4YWV - chains A and B; structure by X-ray diffraction, 2.40 A resolution.

Chain A (and B):
Protein: Succinic semialdehyde dehydrogenase
Organism: Streptococcus pyogenes MGAS1882
Notes: EC 1.2.1.79; chain B of this document is another copy of the same molecule, construct and numbering; everything in this record applies to it too
Chain sequence (465 residues; each row starts with the number of its first residue):
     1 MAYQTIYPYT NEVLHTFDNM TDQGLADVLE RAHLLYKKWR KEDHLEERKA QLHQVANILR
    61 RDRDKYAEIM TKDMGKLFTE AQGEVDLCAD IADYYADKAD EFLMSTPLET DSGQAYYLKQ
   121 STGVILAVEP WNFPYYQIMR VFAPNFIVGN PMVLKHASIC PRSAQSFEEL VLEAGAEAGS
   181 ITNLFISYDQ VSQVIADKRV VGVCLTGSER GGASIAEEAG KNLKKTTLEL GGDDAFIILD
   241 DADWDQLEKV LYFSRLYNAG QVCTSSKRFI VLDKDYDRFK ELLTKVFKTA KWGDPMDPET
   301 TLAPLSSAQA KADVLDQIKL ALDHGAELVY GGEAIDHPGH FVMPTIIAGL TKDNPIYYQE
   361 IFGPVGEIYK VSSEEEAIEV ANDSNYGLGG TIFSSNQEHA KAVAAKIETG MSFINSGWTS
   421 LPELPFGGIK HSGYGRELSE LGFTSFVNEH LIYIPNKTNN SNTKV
Not modelled in the structure: 1, 457-465
Residues lining bound ligands:
  - 4-oxobutanoic acid (SSN), molecule 1: Tyr3, Lys155, His156, Ala157, Ser158, Ile186, Ser187, Tyr188
  - 4-oxobutanoic acid (SSN), molecule 2: Asn132, Phe133, Tyr136, Gln137, Arg140, Thr206, Glu229, Leu230, Val262, Cys263, Thr264, Leu388, Trp418, Phe426

Interface between chain A and chain B:
Residue-residue contacts - 116 pairs, chain A then chain B:
  Tyr36(A) with Glu408(B), hydrogen bond
  Arg40(A) with Ala405(B), hydrogen bond (side chain-backbone); Ile407(B)
  Leu108(A) with Glu423(B); Leu424(B), hydrophobic; Pro425(B)
  Glu109(A) with Glu423(B)
  Thr110(A) with Glu423(B), hydrogen bond
  Ser112(A) with Leu421(B)
  Ala115(A) with Leu424(B), hydrophobic
  Tyr116(A) with Lys401(B)
  Tyr117(A) with Leu441(B)
  Leu118(A) with Ala405(B), hydrophobic
  Gln120(A) with Ala405(B), hydrogen bond (side chain-backbone)
  Glu209(A) with Leu223(B)
  Ala213(A) with Gly220(B); Lys221(B); Leu223(B), hydrophobic
  Ala216(A) with Gly220(B)
  Glu217(A) with Glu217(B); Gly220(B); Lys221(B)
  Gly220(A) with Ala213(B); Ala216(B); Glu217(B)
  Lys221(A) with Ala213(B); Glu217(B)
  Leu223(A) with Glu209(B); Gly212(B); Ala213(B); Leu228(B), hydrophobic; Leu230(B), hydrophobic; His431(B); Tyr434(B)
  Lys224(A) with Tyr434(B)
  Lys225(A) with Tyr434(B)
  Leu230(A) with Leu223(B), hydrophobic
  Asn385(A) with Lys198(B), hydrogen bond
  Gln397(A) with Gln114(B), hydrogen bond; Ile454(B)
  Lys401(A) with Tyr116(B)
  Ala404(A) with His450(B)
  Ala405(A) with Arg40(B); Leu118(B), hydrophobic; Gln120(B), hydrogen bond (backbone-side chain)
  Lys406(A) with Arg40(B)
  Ile407(A) with Arg40(B); His450(B)
  Glu408(A) with Tyr36(B), hydrogen bond; Arg40(B)
  Thr409(A) with Asn448(B), hydrogen bond (backbone-side chain); His450(B), hydrogen bond (backbone-side chain)
  Gly410(A) with Asn448(B); Glu449(B); His450(B); Leu451(B), hydrogen bond (backbone-backbone)
  Met411(A) with Leu451(B)
  Ser412(A) with His450(B), hydrogen bond; Leu451(B), hydrogen bond (backbone-backbone); Ile452(B); Tyr453(B), hydrogen bond (backbone-backbone)
  Phe413(A) with Tyr453(B)
  Ile414(A) with Tyr453(B), hydrogen bond (backbone-backbone); Ile454(B), hydrophobic; Pro455(B)
  Ser416(A) with Pro455(B)
  Thr419(A) with Tyr453(B)
  Leu421(A) with Thr110(B); Ser112(B); Tyr453(B)
  Glu423(A) with Leu108(B); Glu109(B); Thr110(B), hydrogen bond
  Leu424(A) with Ala115(B), hydrophobic; Tyr453(B), hydrophobic
  Pro425(A) with Leu108(B); Leu451(B)
  Ile429(A) with Asn448(B)
  Tyr434(A) with Leu223(B); Lys224(B); Lys225(B)
  Arg436(A) with Asn448(B), hydrogen bond; Glu449(B), hydrogen bond (side chain-backbone)
  Leu441(A) with Tyr117(B); Glu449(B)
  Asn448(A) with Thr409(B), hydrogen bond (side chain-backbone); Gly410(B); Ile429(B); Arg436(B), hydrogen bond
  Glu449(A) with Gly410(B); Arg436(B), hydrogen bond (backbone-side chain); Leu441(B)
  His450(A) with Ala404(B); Ile407(B); Thr409(B), hydrogen bond (side chain-backbone); Gly410(B); Met411(B); Ser412(B), hydrogen bond
  Leu451(A) with Gly410(B), hydrogen bond (backbone-backbone); Met411(B); Ser412(B), hydrogen bond (backbone-backbone); Leu424(B), hydrophobic; Pro425(B)
  Ile452(A) with Ala404(B), hydrophobic; Ser412(B)
  Tyr453(A) with Ser412(B), hydrogen bond (backbone-backbone); Phe413(B); Ile414(B), hydrogen bond (backbone-backbone); Thr419(B); Leu421(B); Leu424(B), hydrophobic
  Ile454(A) with Gln397(B); Lys401(B); Ile414(B), hydrophobic
  Pro455(A) with Ile414(B); Ser416(B)
Other interface residues (no listed pair), chain A (59 interface residues in all): Thr122, Lys198, Gly212, Leu228, His431, Gly435
Other interface residues (no listed pair), chain B (61 interface residues in all): Asp111, Thr122, Asn385, Lys406, Ser439

In short:
59 residues of chain A face 61 of chain B across their interface, with 27 hydrogen bonds. Polar pairs include
Tyr36(A)-Glu408(B), Arg40(A)-Ala405(B) and Thr110(A)-Glu423(B). Ligands of chain A: 4-oxobutanoic acid.
Both chains are Succinic semialdehyde dehydrogenase (Streptococcus pyogenes MGAS1882). Entry 4YWV (Structural
insight into the substrate inhibition mechanism of NADP+-dependent succinic semialdehyde dehydrogenase from
Streptococcus pyogenes) was determined by X-ray diffraction, deposited together with 4YWU.
